7S6R - chains B and D of the 8 polymer chains in the assembly; structure by X-ray diffraction, 1.89 A resolution.

# Chain B
Molecule: Methane monooxygenase beta chain
From: Methylosinus trichosporium OB3b
UniProt: A0A2D2D5X7 (A0A2D2D5X7_METTR); residues 4-395 here = UniProt positions 4-395
Amino-acid sequence (392 residues; numbered 4 to 395; the number before each row is that of its first residue):
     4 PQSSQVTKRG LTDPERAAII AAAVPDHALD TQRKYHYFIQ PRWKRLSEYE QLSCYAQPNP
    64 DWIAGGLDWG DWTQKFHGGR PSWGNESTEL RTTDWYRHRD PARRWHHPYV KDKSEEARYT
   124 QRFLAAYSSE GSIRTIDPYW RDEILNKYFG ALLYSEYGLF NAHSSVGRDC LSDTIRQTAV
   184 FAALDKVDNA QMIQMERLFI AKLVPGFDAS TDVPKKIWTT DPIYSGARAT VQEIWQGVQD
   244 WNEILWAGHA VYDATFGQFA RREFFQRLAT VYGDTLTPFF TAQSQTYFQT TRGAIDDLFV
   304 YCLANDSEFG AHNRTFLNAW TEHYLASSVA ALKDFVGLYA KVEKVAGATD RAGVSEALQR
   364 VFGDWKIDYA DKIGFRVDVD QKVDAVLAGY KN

# Chain D
Molecule: Methane monooxygenase regulatory protein B
From: Methylosinus trichosporium OB3b
UniProt: A0A2D2D0T8 (A0A2D2D0T8_METTR); residue numbers follow UniProt; this construct covers 2-133
Amino-acid sequence (132 residues; numbered 2 to 133; the number before each row is that of its first residue):
     2 SSAANAYNAG IMQKTGKAFA DEFFAEENQV VHESNAVVLV LMKSDEIDAI IEDIVLKGGK
    62 AKNPSIVVED KAGFWWIKAD GAIEIDAAEA GELLGKPFSV YDLLINVSST VGRAYTLGTK
   122 FTITSELMGL DR
Differences from the reference sequence: engineered mutation Ala-5 (His in A0A2D2D0T8)
What the authors report for this chain:
  - contacts within the chain: Ser-2/Asp-81 (hydrogen bond)
  - mutagenesis - H5A: decreased catalytic activity (citing earlier work)

# Chain B / chain D interface
Pairs across the interface (12; chain B residue first):
  Gln-5(B) with Glu-70(D); Asp-71(D), hydrogen bond (side chain-backbone)
  Ser-6(B) with Ala-7(D); Tyr-8(D), hydrogen bond (side chain-backbone); Asn-9(D), hydrogen bond (side chain-backbone); Glu-70(D), hydrogen bond
  Ser-7(B) with Tyr-8(D); Asn-9(D); Glu-70(D), hydrogen bond; Lys-72(D), hydrogen bond
  Arg-12(B) with Ala-73(D), hydrogen bond (side chain-backbone); Gly-74(D)
Other interface residues (no listed pair), chain B (6 interface residues in all): Gln-8, Val-9

# Overview
6 residues of chain B face 8 of chain D across their interface; the contacts include 7 hydrogen bonds. Polar
contacts include Gln-5(B)/Asp-71(D), Ser-6(B)/Tyr-8(D) and Ser-6(B)/Asn-9(D). From the paper: H5A of chain D
reduces catalytic activity; contacts within the chain involving Ser-2(D) and Asp-81(D).
Chain B is Methane monooxygenase beta chain and chain D is Methane monooxygenase regulatory protein B, both
from Methylosinus trichosporium OB3b; the structure, Complex structure of Methane monooxygenase hydroxylase
and regulatory subunit with H5A mutation, was determined by X-ray diffraction (same publication as 7S6Q, 7S6S,
7S6T and 7S7H).
